5HIS - chain A; structure by X-ray diffraction, 1.77 A resolution.

# Chain A
Name: PqsE
Source organism: Pseudomonas aeruginosa PAO1
UniProt: P20581 (Y1000_PSEAE); residue numbers follow UniProt; this construct covers 1-301
Sequence (303 residues; numbered -1 to 301; the number before each row is that of its first residue; numbers below 1 keep their minus sign (Gly-1 is residue -1)):
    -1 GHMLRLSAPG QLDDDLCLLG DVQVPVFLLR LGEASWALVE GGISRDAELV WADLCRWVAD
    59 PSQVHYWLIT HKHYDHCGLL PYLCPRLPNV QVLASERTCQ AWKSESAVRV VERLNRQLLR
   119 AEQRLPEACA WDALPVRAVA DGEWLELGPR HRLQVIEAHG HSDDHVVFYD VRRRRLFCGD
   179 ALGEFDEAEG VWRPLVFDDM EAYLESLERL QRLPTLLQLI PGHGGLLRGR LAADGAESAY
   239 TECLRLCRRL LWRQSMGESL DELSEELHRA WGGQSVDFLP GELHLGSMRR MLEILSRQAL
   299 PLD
Disordered / not traced: -1, 298-301
Differences from the reference sequence: expression tag (-1 to 0)
Swiss-Prot annotation at these positions:
  - binding site (Fe cation): His69, His71, Asp73, His74, His159, Asp178, His221
  - mutagenesis: Glu182 (E182A: Strong decrease in kcat with S-(4-nitrobenzoyl)mercaptoethane as substrate)

# Summary
Curated annotation (UniProt) lists 7 Fe cation-binding residues and one mutagenesis site.
Chain A is PqsE (Pseudomonas aeruginosa PAO1); the structure, Crystal Structure of PQS Response Protein PqsE
in Complex with 3-methylthiophene-2-carboxylic acid, was determined by X-ray diffraction together with 5HIO,
5HIP and 5HIQ from the same study.
